PDB entry 4M75 | X-ray diffraction, 2.95 A resolution | chains D and E of the 7 polymer chains in the assembly

[Chain D]
Molecule: U6 snRNA-associated Sm-like protein Lsm6
From: Saccharomyces cerevisiae
Reference sequence: Q06406 (LSM6_YEAST); residues 1-86 here = UniProt positions 1-86
Amino-acid sequence (86 residues; row label = number of the first residue in the row):
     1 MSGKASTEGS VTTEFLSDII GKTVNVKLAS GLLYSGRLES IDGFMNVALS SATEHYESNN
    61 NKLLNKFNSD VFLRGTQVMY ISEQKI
Unresolved in the structure: 1-13, 86
Modified / non-standard residues: Mse1 (selenomethionine); Mse45 (selenomethionine; parent Met); Mse79 (selenomethionine; parent Met)
UniProt features mapped onto this chain:
  - mutagenesis: Arg74 (R74A: Reduces affinity for poly-U RNA ends)

[Chain E]
Molecule: U6 snRNA-associated Sm-like protein Lsm5
From: Saccharomyces cerevisiae
Reference sequence: P40089 (LSM5_YEAST); residues 1-93 here = UniProt positions 1-93
Amino-acid sequence (93 residues; row label = number of the first residue in the row):
     1 MSLPEILPLE VIDKTINQKV LIVLQSNREF EGTLVGFDDF VNVILEDAVE WLIDPEDESR
    61 NEKVMQHHGR MLLSGNNIAI LVPGGKKTPT EAL
Unresolved in the structure: 1-5, 55-58, 85-93
Modified / non-standard residues: Mse1 (selenomethionine); Mse65 (selenomethionine; parent Met); Mse71 (selenomethionine; parent Met)
UniProt features mapped onto this chain:
  - mutagenesis: Ser74 (S74A: Slightly increases affinity for poly-U RNA ends)

[Interface between chain D and chain E]
Residue-residue contacts - 38 pairs, chain D then chain E:
  Phe15(D) - Arg70(E)
  Phe15(D) - Mse71(E)
  Phe15(D) - Leu72(E)  hydrophobic
  Leu16(D) - Leu72(E)  hydrophobic
  Lys27(D) - Arg28(E)
  Lys27(D) - Glu50(E)  salt bridge
  Leu33(D) - Mse65(E)  hydrophobic
  Mse45(D) - Leu72(E)  hydrophobic
  Mse45(D) - Ser74(E)
  Glu57(D) - Arg28(E)  salt bridge
  Glu57(D) - Glu50(E)
  Glu57(D) - Leu52(E)
  Glu57(D) - Val64(E)
  Ser58(D) - Mse65(E)
  Asn59(D) - Mse65(E)
  Val78(D) - Ser74(E)
  Mse79(D) - Leu24(E)  hydrophobic
  Mse79(D) - Arg28(E)
  Mse79(D) - Phe30(E)  hydrophobic
  Mse79(D) - Leu72(E)
  Mse79(D) - Leu73(E)
  Mse79(D) - Ser74(E)  hydrogen bond (backbone-backbone)
  Mse79(D) - Asn77(E)
  Tyr80(D) - Phe30(E)  hydrophobic
  Tyr80(D) - Glu50(E)  hydrogen bond
  Tyr80(D) - His67(E)  hydrogen bond
  Tyr80(D) - Mse71(E)  hydrophobic
  Tyr80(D) - Leu72(E)
  Tyr80(D) - Leu73(E)  hydrophobic
  Ile81(D) - Mse71(E)
  Ile81(D) - Leu72(E)  hydrogen bond (backbone-backbone)
  Ser82(D) - His67(E)
  Ser82(D) - Arg70(E)  hydrogen bond (side chain-backbone)
  Ser82(D) - Mse71(E)
  Glu83(D) - His68(E)
  Glu83(D) - Arg70(E)  hydrogen bond (backbone-backbone)
  Lys85(D) - His68(E)
  Lys85(D) - Gly69(E)
Other interface residues (no listed pair), chain D (17 interface residues in all): Asn25, Gly31
Other interface residues (no listed pair), chain E (17 interface residues in all): Asn42

[In short]
The chain D/chain E interface involves 17 residues from each chain, with 6 hydrogen bonds and 2 salt bridges.
Polar pairs include Lys27(D)-Glu50(E), Glu57(D)-Arg28(E) and Tyr80(D)-Glu50(E). Curated annotation (UniProt)
lists one mutagenesis site on chain D; one mutagenesis site on chain E.
Chain D is U6 snRNA-associated Sm-like protein Lsm6 and chain E is U6 snRNA-associated Sm-like protein Lsm5,
both from Saccharomyces cerevisiae; the structure, Crystal structure of Lsm1-7 complex, was determined by
X-ray diffraction, deposited together with 4M77, 4M78, 4M7A and 4M7D.
